PDB entry 8GLU | electron microscopy, 3.57 A resolution | chains G and F of the 4 polymer chains in the assembly

[Chain G (and F)]
Molecule: Transposon Tn7 transposition protein TnsC
From: Escherichia coli
Notes: chain F of this document is another copy of the same molecule, construct and numbering; everything in this record applies to it too
Reference sequence: P05846 (TNSC_ECOLX); numbering as in UniProt (aligned over 1-503)
Amino-acid sequence (523 residues; numbered 1 to 523; the number before each row is that of its first residue):
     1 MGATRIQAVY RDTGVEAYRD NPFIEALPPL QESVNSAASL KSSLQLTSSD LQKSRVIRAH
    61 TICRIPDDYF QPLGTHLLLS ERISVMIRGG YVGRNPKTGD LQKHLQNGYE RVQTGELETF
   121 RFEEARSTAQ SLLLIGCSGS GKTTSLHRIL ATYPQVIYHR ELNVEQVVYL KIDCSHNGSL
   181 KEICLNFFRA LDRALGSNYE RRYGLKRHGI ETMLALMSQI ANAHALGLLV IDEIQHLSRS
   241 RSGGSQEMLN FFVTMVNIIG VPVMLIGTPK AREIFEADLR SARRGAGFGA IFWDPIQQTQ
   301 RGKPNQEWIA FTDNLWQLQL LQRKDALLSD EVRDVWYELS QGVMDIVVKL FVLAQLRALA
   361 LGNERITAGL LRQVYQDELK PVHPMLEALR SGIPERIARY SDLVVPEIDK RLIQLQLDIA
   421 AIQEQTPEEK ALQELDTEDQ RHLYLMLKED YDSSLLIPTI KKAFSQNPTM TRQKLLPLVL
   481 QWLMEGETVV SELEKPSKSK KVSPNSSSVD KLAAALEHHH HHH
Not modelled in the structure: 1, 404-523 (chain F: 1-2, 406-523)
Sequence notes: engineered mutation Gly2 (Ser in P05846); expression tag (504-523)
Bound ions: Mg2+: Thr143 (together with ATP)
Residues lining bound ligands: ATP (adenosine-5'-triphosphate): Pro66, Tyr69, Phe70, Gln71, Leu73, His76, Cys137, Ser138, Gly139, Ser140, Gly141, Lys142, Thr143, Thr144, Thr268, Phe311, Met344, Asp345, Val348

[How chain G and chain F interact]
Residue-residue contacts (73; chain G residue first):
  Thr4(G) with Leu101(F); Gln102(F)
  Arg5(G) with Gln102(F)
  Ile6(G) with Tyr109(F), hydrophobic
  Gln7(G) with Gln106(F); Tyr109(F)
  Val9(G) with Tyr109(F), hydrophobic; Gln113(F), hydrogen bond (backbone-side chain)
  Arg11(G) with Gln113(F)
  Ala26(G) with Tyr109(F), hydrogen bond (backbone-side chain)
  Leu27(G) with Gln113(F)
  Pro28(G) with Gln113(F)
  Pro29(G) with Gln113(F)
  Gln31(G) with Glu118(F), hydrogen bond (side chain-backbone); Thr119(F), hydrogen bond
  Asn35(G) with Glu118(F); Thr119(F), hydrogen bond
  Ser39(G) with Thr119(F)
  Val56(G) with Gln31(F)
  Ile57(G) with Gly14(F); Val15(F)
  His60(G) with Val15(F); Tyr18(F), hydrogen bond; Leu30(F); Val85(F)
  Thr61(G) with Val15(F)
  Cys63(G) with Val85(F), hydrophobic
  Arg64(G) with Ala17(F); Val92(F)
  Ser138(G) with Arg280(F)
  Gly139(G) with Arg283(F)
  His147(G) with Glu124(F)
  Ala151(G) with Arg121(F); Phe122(F), hydrogen bond (backbone-backbone); Glu124(F)
  Thr152(G) with Phe120(F); Phe122(F)
  Asp173(G) with Thr254(F); Ile258(F)
  Ser175(G) with Glu211(F)
  His176(G) with Ile210(F); Glu211(F), salt bridge; Glu247(F), salt bridge; Asn250(F)
  Glu182(G) with Glu211(F); Thr212(F), hydrogen bond
  Asn186(G) with Glu211(F), hydrogen bond
  Arg189(G) with Ala215(F)
  Glu233(G) with Val253(F); Asn257(F), hydrogen bond; Arg280(F), salt bridge
  Gln235(G) with Arg280(F)
  His236(G) with Asn250(F); Thr254(F); Arg280(F), hydrogen bond
  Arg239(G) with Asn250(F)
  Asp345(G) with Arg283(F), salt bridge
  Lys349(G) with Ala286(F), hydrogen bond (side chain-backbone); Gly287(F)
  Leu356(G) with Arg82(F)
  Glu378(G) with Arg82(F), salt bridge; Gly289(F); Ala290(F)
  Lys380(G) with Phe292(F)
  Pro381(G) with Ala286(F), hydrophobic; Ala290(F)
  Val382(G) with Ala282(F)
  Met385(G) with Asp278(F); Leu279(F), hydrogen bond (side chain-backbone); Ala282(F), hydrophobic
  Tyr400(G) with Ala277(F)
  Asp402(G) with Leu279(F); Arg280(F)
Interface residues without a listed pair, chain G (62 interface residues in all): Ala8, Glu25, Lys53, Arg55, Ala59, Asp67, Arg148, Tyr153, Pro154, Tyr169, Cys174, Asn177, Arg193, Glu200, Leu353, Asp377, Pro384, Ser401
Interface residues without a listed pair, chain F (58 interface residues in all): Glu32, Leu78, Glu81, Ser84, Arg88, Gly89, Val112, Arg126, Ser127, Leu133, Gly209, Gln219, Gln246, Phe251, Arg272, Glu276, Phe288

[Overview]
62 residues of chain G and 58 residues of chain F are in contact; the contacts include 13 hydrogen bonds and 5
salt bridges. Polar contacts include His176(G)-Glu211(F), His176(G)-Glu247(F) and Glu233(G)-Arg280(F). Ligands
of chain G: ATP.
Chain G and chain F are both Transposon Tn7 transposition protein TnsC (Escherichia coli); the structure,
CryoEM structure of TnsC(1-503) bound to TnsD(1-318) from E.coli Tn7, was determined by electron microscopy
together with 8GLW, 8GLX, 8VCJ and 8VCT from the same study.
